7AQM - chain A; structure by X-ray diffraction, 2.50 A resolution.

== Chain A ==
Name: ADP-ribosylhydrolase like 2
Source organism: Latimeria chalumnae
Notes: EC 3.5.1.-, 3.2.1.143, 3.2.2.-
UniProt: H3BCW1 (H3BCW1_LATCH); residue numbers follow UniProt; this construct covers 10-356
Amino-acid sequence (350 residues; row label = number of the first residue in the row):
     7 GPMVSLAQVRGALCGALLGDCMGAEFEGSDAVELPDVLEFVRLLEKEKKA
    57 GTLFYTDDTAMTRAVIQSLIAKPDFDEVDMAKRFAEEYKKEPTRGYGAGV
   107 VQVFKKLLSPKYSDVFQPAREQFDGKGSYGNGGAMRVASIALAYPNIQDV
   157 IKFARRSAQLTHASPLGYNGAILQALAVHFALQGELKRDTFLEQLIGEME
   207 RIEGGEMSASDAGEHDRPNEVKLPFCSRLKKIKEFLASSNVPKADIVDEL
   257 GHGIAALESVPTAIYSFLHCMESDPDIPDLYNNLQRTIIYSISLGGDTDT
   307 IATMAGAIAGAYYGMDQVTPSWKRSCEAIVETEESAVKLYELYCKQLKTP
Unresolved in the structure: 7, 210-227, 354-356
Sequence notes: expression tag (7-9)
UniProt features mapped onto this chain:
  - binding site (Mg(2+)): Asp26, Glu33, Thr62, Asp63, Asp64, Asp303, Asp305, Thr306
  - binding site (substrate): Asp63, Lys132 to Gly138, His168, Ile260
  - site: Glu33 (Glutamate flap)
  - mutagenesis: Glu33 (E33Q: Complete loss of activity), Asp63 (D63N: Complete loss of activity), Asp64 (D64N: Complete loss of activity), Asp303 (D303N: Complete loss of activity), Asp305 (D305N: Complete loss of activity)
Bound ions: Mg2+ site 1: Glu33, Asp303, Asp305 (together with j3.653.949f); Mg2+ site 2: Thr62, Asp63, Asp64, Asp305 (together with j3.653.949f)
Residues lining bound ligands: j3.653.949f (RVK; Adenosine 5'-diphosphoric acid beta-[(3beta,4beta-dihydroxy-5beta-methoxytetrahydrofuran-2alpha-yl)methyl] estere): Glu33, Asp63, Asp64, Gly101, Tyr102, Gly103, Ala104, Gly105, Val106, Phe129, Gly133, Ser134, Tyr135, Gly136, Asn137, Gly138, His168, Ile260, Asp303, Asp305, Thr306
Reported in the primary citation:
  - Mg2+ coordination: Glu33

== Summary ==
Bound to chain A: j3.653.949f. Glu33, Asp303 and Asp305 form the Mg2+ site 1. The Mg2+ site 2 is built by
Thr62, Asp63, Asp64 and Asp305. UniProt lists 8 Mg2+-binding residues, 10 substrate-binding residues and 5
mutagenesis sites. The paper reports Mg2+ coordination by Glu33.
Chain A is ADP-ribosylhydrolase like 2 (Latimeria chalumnae); the structure, ADP-ribosylserine hydrolase ARH3
of Latimeria chalumnae in complex with alpha-1''-O-methyl-ADP-ribose (meADPr), was determined by X-ray
diffraction together with 7AKR, 7AKS and 7ARW from the same study.
